7C8A - chains C and D of the 10 polymer chains in the assembly; structure by X-ray diffraction, 2.10 A resolution.

[Chain C (and D)]
Name: Peroxiredoxin
Source organism: Aeropyrum pernix K1
Notes: EC 1.11.1.15; chain D of this document is another copy of the same molecule, construct and numbering; everything in this record applies to it too
Reference sequence: Q9Y9L0 (TDXH_AERPE); numbering as in UniProt (aligned over 1-250)
Amino-acid sequence (250 residues; each row starts with the number of its first residue):
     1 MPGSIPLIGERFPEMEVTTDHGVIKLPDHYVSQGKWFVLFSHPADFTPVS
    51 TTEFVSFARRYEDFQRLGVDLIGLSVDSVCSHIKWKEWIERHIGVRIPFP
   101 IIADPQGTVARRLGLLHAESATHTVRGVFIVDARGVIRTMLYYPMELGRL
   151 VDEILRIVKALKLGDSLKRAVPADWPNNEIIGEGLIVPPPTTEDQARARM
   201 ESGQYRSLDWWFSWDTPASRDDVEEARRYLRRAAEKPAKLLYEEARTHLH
Disordered / not traced: 1, 246-250
Construct notes: engineered mutation Ser-50 (Cys in Q9Y9L0), Cys-80 (Phe in Q9Y9L0), Ser-207 (Cys in Q9Y9L0), Ser-213 (Cys in Q9Y9L0)
Small-molecule neighbours:
  - 1-naphthalen-2-ylethanone (FL3), molecule 1: Pro-43, Ala-44, Asp-45, Phe-46, Thr-47, Ser-120, His-123, Met-145
  - 1-naphthalen-2-ylethanone (FL3), molecule 2: Ser-78, Val-79, Cys-80
UniProt features mapped onto this chain:
  - binding site (substrate): Arg-126

[How chain C and chain D interact]
Pairs across the interface - 180 pairs, chain C then chain D:
  Pro-2(C) with Ile-5(D); Pro-6(D); Leu-7(D); Glu-10(D)
  Gly-3(C) with Ser-4(D), hydrogen bond (backbone-side chain); Ile-5(D), hydrogen bond (backbone-backbone); Leu-7(D)
  Ser-4(C) with Gly-3(D); Ser-4(D)
  Ile-5(C) with Pro-2(D); Gly-3(D), hydrogen bond (backbone-backbone); Ile-5(D), hydrophobic
  Leu-7(C) with Pro-2(D); Gly-3(D); His-117(D); Ala-118(D)
  Ile-8(C) with His-117(D), hydrogen bond (backbone-side chain); Ala-118(D), hydrogen bond (backbone-backbone); Glu-119(D), hydrogen bond (backbone-backbone); Tyr-142(D); Tyr-143(D)
  Gly-9(C) with Ala-118(D)
  Glu-10(C) with Pro-2(D); Ala-118(D)
  Phe-46(C) with Trp-211(D)
  Thr-47(C) with Trp-211(D)
  Pro-48(C) with Ile-186(D), hydrophobic; Pro-189(D); Trp-211(D); Phe-212(D), hydrophobic
  Val-49(C) with Ala-170(D), hydrophobic; Val-171(D); Ile-186(D), hydrophobic
  Thr-51(C) with Trp-211(D); Phe-212(D)
  Thr-52(C) with Pro-172(D); Ala-173(D), hydrogen bond (side chain-backbone); Asn-178(D); Phe-212(D)
  Glu-53(C) with Ala-173(D)
  Val-55(C) with Ile-180(D), hydrophobic
  Ser-56(C) with Asp-174(D), hydrogen bond; Glu-179(D)
  Arg-59(C) with Glu-179(D)
  Arg-60(C) with Glu-179(D), salt bridge
  Trp-85(C) with Trp-211(D)
  Trp-88(C) with Leu-208(D); Asp-209(D), hydrogen bond; Trp-211(D), hydrophobic
  Ile-93(C) with Ile-180(D), hydrophobic
  Leu-116(C) with Leu-7(D)
  His-117(C) with Leu-7(D); Ile-8(D), hydrogen bond (side chain-backbone); Met-140(D)
  Ala-118(C) with Ile-8(D), hydrogen bond (backbone-backbone); Gly-9(D); Glu-10(D)
  Glu-119(C) with Ile-8(D), hydrogen bond (backbone-backbone)
  Arg-138(C) with Pro-144(D); Glu-146(D), salt bridge
  Thr-139(C) with Tyr-142(D); Pro-144(D)
  Met-140(C) with His-117(D); Leu-141(D); Tyr-142(D), hydrogen bond (backbone-backbone)
  Leu-141(C) with Met-140(D); Leu-141(D), hydrophobic; Tyr-143(D), hydrophobic
  Tyr-142(C) with Ile-8(D); Thr-139(D); Met-140(D), hydrogen bond (backbone-backbone)
  Tyr-143(C) with Ile-8(D); Leu-141(D), hydrophobic; Glu-153(D), hydrogen bond; Ile-157(D)
  Pro-144(C) with Ile-8(D), hydrophobic; Arg-138(D); Thr-139(D)
  Glu-146(C) with Arg-138(D), salt bridge; Leu-161(D); Ala-170(D); Val-171(D), hydrogen bond (backbone-backbone)
  Leu-147(C) with Ile-157(D), hydrophobic; Ala-160(D), hydrophobic; Leu-161(D), hydrophobic; Val-171(D), hydrophobic
  Gly-148(C) with Arg-156(D), hydrogen bond (backbone-side chain); Val-171(D), hydrogen bond (backbone-backbone)
  Arg-149(C) with Arg-156(D); Ala-173(D); Asp-174(D), hydrogen bond (backbone-backbone)
  Leu-150(C) with Glu-153(D); Arg-156(D); Asp-174(D); Leu-230(D), hydrophobic
  Val-151(C) with Asp-174(D), hydrogen bond (backbone-side chain)
  Glu-153(C) with Tyr-143(D), hydrogen bond; Leu-150(D)
  Arg-156(C) with Gly-148(D), hydrogen bond (side chain-backbone); Leu-150(D)
  Ile-157(C) with Tyr-143(D); Leu-147(D), hydrophobic
  Leu-161(C) with Glu-146(D); Leu-147(D), hydrophobic
  Ala-170(C) with Val-49(D), hydrophobic; Glu-146(D)
  Val-171(C) with Val-49(D); Glu-146(D), hydrogen bond (backbone-backbone); Leu-147(D); Gly-148(D), hydrogen bond (backbone-backbone)
  Pro-172(C) with Thr-52(D)
  Ala-173(C) with Thr-52(D), hydrogen bond (backbone-side chain); Glu-53(D); Arg-149(D)
  Asp-174(C) with Ser-56(D), hydrogen bond; Arg-149(D), hydrogen bond (backbone-backbone); Leu-150(D); Val-151(D), hydrogen bond (side chain-backbone)
  Asn-177(C) with Ala-233(D), hydrogen bond (side chain-backbone); Ala-234(D), hydrogen bond (side chain-backbone); Glu-235(D), hydrogen bond (side chain-backbone); Lys-236(D); Pro-237(D)
  Asn-178(C) with Thr-52(D); Pro-237(D); Leu-240(D)
  Glu-179(C) with Ser-56(D); Arg-59(D), salt bridge; Arg-60(D), salt bridge; Leu-240(D); Leu-241(D), hydrogen bond (backbone-backbone)
  Ile-180(C) with Thr-52(D); Val-55(D), hydrophobic; Leu-240(D); Leu-241(D); Tyr-242(D), hydrogen bond (backbone-backbone)
  Gly-182(C) with Leu-240(D)
  Ile-186(C) with Pro-48(D), hydrophobic; Val-49(D)
  Pro-189(C) with Pro-48(D)
  Leu-208(C) with Trp-88(D); Ala-245(D)
  Asp-209(C) with Trp-88(D), hydrogen bond
  Trp-211(C) with Phe-46(D); Thr-47(D); Pro-48(D); Thr-51(D); Trp-88(D), hydrophobic
  Phe-212(C) with Pro-48(D), hydrophobic; Thr-51(D); Thr-52(D)
  Trp-214(C) with Tyr-242(D), hydrophobic
  Arg-227(C) with Lys-236(D)
  Leu-230(C) with Leu-150(D), hydrophobic; Ala-233(D); Ala-234(D)
  Arg-231(C) with Ala-234(D)
  Ala-233(C) with Asn-177(D), hydrogen bond (backbone-side chain); Leu-230(D)
  Ala-234(C) with Asn-177(D), hydrogen bond (backbone-side chain); Arg-227(D); Leu-230(D); Arg-231(D); Ala-234(D), hydrophobic
  Glu-235(C) with Asn-177(D)
  Lys-236(C) with Asn-177(D); Glu-183(D), salt bridge; Arg-227(D)
  Pro-237(C) with Asn-177(D); Glu-179(D)
  Leu-240(C) with Asn-178(D); Glu-179(D); Ile-180(D); Ile-181(D); Gly-182(D)
  Leu-241(C) with Glu-179(D), hydrogen bond (backbone-backbone); Ile-180(D)
  Tyr-242(C) with Ile-180(D), hydrogen bond (backbone-backbone); Arg-206(D), hydrogen bond; Trp-214(D), hydrophobic
Other interface residues (no listed pair), chain C (78 interface residues in all): His-92, Asp-152, Ala-160, Ile-181, Arg-206, Lys-239, Ala-245
Other interface residues (no listed pair), chain D (80 interface residues in all): Trp-85, His-92, Ile-93, Leu-116, Val-125, Lys-239

[In short]
78 residues of chain C and 80 residues of chain D are in contact; the contacts include 39 hydrogen bonds and 6
salt bridges. Polar contacts include Arg-60(C)/Glu-179(D), Arg-138(C)/Glu-146(D) and Glu-179(C)/Arg-59(D).
Chain C binds 1-naphthalen-2-ylethanone. UniProt lists substrate-binding residue Arg-126(C) on chain C.
Both chains are Peroxiredoxin (Aeropyrum pernix K1). Entry 7C8A (Peroxiredoxin from Aeropyrum pernix K1
(ApPrx) C50S/F80C/C207S/C213S mutant modified with 2-(bromoacetyl)naphthalene(Naph@ApPrx*)) was determined by
X-ray diffraction (same publication as 7C87, 7C89 and 7CQJ).
